PDB entry 6Z16 | electron microscopy, 2.98 A resolution | chains B and D of the 14 polymer chains in the assembly

# Chain B
Name: Multisubunit Na+/H+ antiporter, B subunit
From: Anoxybacillus flavithermus (strain DSM 21510 / WK1)
UniProt: B7GL83 (B7GL83_ANOFW); residues 1-140 here = UniProt positions 1-140
Amino-acid sequence (140 residues; numbered 1 to 140; the number before each row is that of its first residue):
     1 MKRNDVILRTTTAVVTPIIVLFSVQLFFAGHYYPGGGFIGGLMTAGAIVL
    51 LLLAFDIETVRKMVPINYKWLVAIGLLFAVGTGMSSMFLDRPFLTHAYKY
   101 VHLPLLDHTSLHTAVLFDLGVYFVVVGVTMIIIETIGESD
Disordered / not traced: 1-2
Small-molecule neighbours:
  - phosphatidylethanolamine (PTY), molecule 1: Ala13, Val14, Pro17
  - phosphatidylethanolamine (PTY), molecule 2: Leu42, Ala45, Gly46, Val49, Thr129, Ile136, Gly137, Asp140

# Chain D
Name: Multisubunit Na+/H+ antiporter, D subunit
From: Anoxybacillus flavithermus (strain DSM 21510 / WK1)
UniProt: B7GL98 (B7GL98_ANOFW); residues 1-490 here = UniProt positions 1-490
Amino-acid sequence (490 residues; numbered 1 to 490; the number before each row is that of its first residue):
     1 MSNLLLLPIVIPLVTAIVLIFFPKHVFWQRVVSLAATVGLVVASGALLHR
    51 VHTDGIQTLNVGNWPAPFGITLVSDSLSALLVLTTSIIALACLVYSFYAI
   101 GHKRETFYYYSFFQFLIVGVNGAFTTGDLFNLFVFFEVMLMSSYVLLVLG
   151 GTKIQLRETIKYTLVNVISSALFVVAVAYLYAVTGTLNMAHLADRINALG
   201 SSPILTVIAVLFIIVFGLKGAIFPLYFWLPGAYYAPPTPVLALFGGLLTK
   251 VGVYSILRTFTLLFTHDAAYTHTLLAWLALGTIIIGVIGAVAYNDMRYIV
   301 IYNIIAAVGVMIFGISIMTPESVEGTIFYLLQDMVMKAMLFLFVGIIFSI
   351 TRSNDIRSFSGLITSYPLLGWAFFIAALSLAGIPPLSGFIGKLLIVKASF
   401 DAQLIFEAIVILLSSLLVLYSVMKIFMNGFWGEKKGFEQKQVDGRLFPVL
   451 FLLVLSVAYGIGIEFVRPFVLDAVNVLVDPSMYIEAVLKE
Disordered / not traced: 490
Small-molecule neighbours:
  - phosphatidylethanolamine (PTY), molecule 1: Val18, Phe21, Phe22, Lys24, His25, Trp28, Val32
  - phosphatidylethanolamine (PTY), molecule 2: Leu34, Val38, Leu90, Val94, Phe97, Tyr98, Phe447, Pro448, Phe451
  - phosphatidylethanolamine (PTY), molecule 3: Val335, Leu368, Phe447, Leu450, Leu453, Val454, Leu455, Val457, Ala458, Tyr459, Gly462, Glu464, Phe465
  - phosphatidylethanolamine (PTY), molecule 4: Ile363, Pro367, Leu368, Trp371, Phe374, Ile375, Leu378, Val457, Ile461
  - phosphatidylethanolamine (PTY), molecule 5: Ile405, Phe406, Ile409
What the authors report for this chain:
  - catalytic residues: Lys250, Asp333, Lys337, Lys392 (proposed by the authors, not directly observed)

# Chain B / chain D interface
Contacting residue pairs - 21 pairs, chain B then chain D:
  Lys69(B) - Ile20(D)
  Lys69(B) - Tyr108(D)
  Trp70(B) - Phe21(D)
  Ala73(B) - Ile17(D)
  Ala73(B) - Phe21(D)  hydrophobic
  Ile74(B) - Phe21(D)  hydrophobic
  Leu76(B) - Ile17(D)  hydrophobic
  Leu77(B) - Ile17(D)  hydrophobic
  Leu77(B) - Phe21(D)  hydrophobic
  Val80(B) - Val14(D)  hydrophobic
  Val80(B) - Ile17(D)  hydrophobic
  Met87(B) - Asn3(D)
  Arg91(B) - Asn3(D)  hydrogen bond (backbone-side chain)
  Pro92(B) - Asn3(D)
  Pro92(B) - Leu59(D)  hydrophobic
  Pro92(B) - Asn60(D)
  Pro92(B) - Val61(D)
  Phe93(B) - Asn3(D)  hydrogen bond (backbone-side chain)
  Phe93(B) - Leu6(D)  hydrophobic
  Phe93(B) - Val61(D)
  Leu94(B) - Gly62(D)
Other interface residues (no listed pair), chain B (13 interface residues in all): Thr95
Other interface residues (no listed pair), chain D (14 interface residues in all): Val10, Leu13, Asn63

# Summary
13 residues of chain B face 14 of chain D across their interface, with 2 hydrogen bonds. Polar contacts
include Arg91(B)-Asn3(D) and Phe93(B)-Asn3(D). Bound to chain B: phosphatidylethanolamine. Bound to chain D: 5
copies of phosphatidylethanolamine. From the paper: catalytic residues Lys250(D), Asp333(D) and Lys337(D)
among others.
Here chain B is Multisubunit Na+/H+ antiporter, B subunit and chain D is Multisubunit Na+/H+ antiporter, D
subunit, both from Anoxybacillus flavithermus (strain DSM 21510 / WK1). Entry 6Z16 (Structure of the Mrp
antiporter complex) was determined by electron microscopy.
